Entry 7PUH (X-ray diffraction, 1.30 A resolution); this record covers chains A and B of the 3 polymer chains in the assembly.

Chain A (and B):
Molecule: Two-domain laccase
Organism: Streptomyces griseoflavus
Notes: EC 1.10.3.2; chain B of this document is another copy of the same molecule, construct and numbering; everything in this record applies to it too
UniProtKB: A0A0M4FJ81 (A0A0M4FJ81_9ACTN); residue numbers follow UniProt; this construct covers 40-317
Amino-acid sequence (278 residues; numbered 40 to 317; the number before each row is that of its first residue):
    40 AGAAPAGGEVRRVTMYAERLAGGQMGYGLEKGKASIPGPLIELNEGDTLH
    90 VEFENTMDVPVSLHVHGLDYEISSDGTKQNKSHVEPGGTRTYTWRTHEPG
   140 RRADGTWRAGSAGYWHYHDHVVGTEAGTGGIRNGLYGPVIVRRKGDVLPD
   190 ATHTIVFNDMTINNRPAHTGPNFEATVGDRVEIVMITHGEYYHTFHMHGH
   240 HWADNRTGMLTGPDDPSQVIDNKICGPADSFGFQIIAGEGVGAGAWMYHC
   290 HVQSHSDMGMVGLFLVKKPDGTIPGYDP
Differences from the reference sequence: engineered mutation Ala-165 (His in A0A0M4FJ81), His-240 (Arg in A0A0M4FJ81)
Ion coordination: Cu ion site 1: His-103 (together with oxygen molecule) (shared with His-235(B) of chain B); Cu ion site 2: His-105, His-157 (together with oxygen molecule) (shared with His-290(B) of chain B); Cu ion site 3: His-159 (together with oxygen molecule) (shared with His-237(B), His-288(B) of chain B); Cu ion site 4: His-232, Cys-289, His-294; Cu ion site 5: His-235 (together with oxygen molecule) (shared with 1 residue of chain C); Cu ion site 6: His-237, His-288 (together with oxygen molecule) (shared with 1 residue of chain C); Cu ion site 7: His-290 (together with oxygen molecule) (shared with 2 residues of chain C)
Small-molecule neighbours:
  - oxygen molecule (OXY), molecule 1: His-103, His-105, His-157, His-159
  - oxygen molecule (OXY), molecule 2: His-235, His-237, His-288, His-290
Reported in the primary citation:
  - Cu ion coordination: His-232, His-294
  - contacts within the chain: Asp-198/Glu-229 (backbone contact), Asp-198/His-232 (hydrogen bond), Met-199/Tyr-230, Met-199/His-294, Val-291/His-294
  - binding site for Cu ion: Tyr-231, Val-291 (proposed by the authors, not directly observed)
  - mutagenesis - H165A/R240H: increased catalytic activity
  - mutagenesis - H165A/M199G: unchanged catalytic activity on 2.6-DMP

Chain A / chain B interface:
Residue-residue contacts (82):
  His-103(A) / His-235(B)
  His-103(A) / His-237(B)
  His-105(A) / His-235(B)
  His-105(A) / Asp-260(B)  salt bridge
  His-105(A) / Asn-261(B)
  His-105(A) / His-290(B)
  Gly-106(A) / His-240(B)
  Gly-106(A) / Asp-260(B)  hydrogen bond (backbone-side chain)
  Asp-108(A) / Gly-279(B)
  Tyr-109(A) / His-237(B)
  Tyr-109(A) / Gly-238(B)  hydrogen bond (side chain-backbone)
  Tyr-109(A) / Val-280(B)
  Tyr-109(A) / Trp-285(B)
  Glu-110(A) / Val-280(B)
  Glu-110(A) / Trp-285(B)
  Ile-111(A) / Ala-282(B)
  Ile-111(A) / Gly-283(B)
  Ile-111(A) / Ala-284(B)
  Ile-111(A) / Trp-285(B)  hydrophobic
  Ile-111(A) / Pro-313(B)
  Asp-114(A) / His-237(B)  salt bridge
  Thr-116(A) / His-237(B)
  Thr-116(A) / Met-286(B)
  Gln-118(A) / Ala-284(B)  hydrogen bond (side chain-backbone)
  Gln-118(A) / Met-286(B)  hydrogen bond
  Gln-118(A) / Leu-302(B)
  Gln-118(A) / Gly-314(B)
  Asn-119(A) / Ala-284(B)  hydrogen bond (side chain-backbone)
  Arg-134(A) / Gly-279(B)  hydrogen bond (side chain-backbone)
  Arg-141(A) / Ile-275(B)
  Arg-141(A) / Glu-278(B)  salt bridge
  Asp-143(A) / Arg-219(B)  salt bridge
  Thr-145(A) / Val-186(B)
  Thr-145(A) / Arg-219(B)  hydrogen bond
  Trp-146(A) / Leu-249(B)
  Trp-146(A) / Gly-251(B)
  Trp-146(A) / Pro-252(B)  hydrophobic
  Arg-147(A) / Glu-278(B)  salt bridge
  Ala-148(A) / Leu-249(B)  hydrophobic
  Ala-148(A) / Val-258(B)  hydrophobic
  Trp-154(A) / Val-258(B)
  Trp-154(A) / Ile-259(B)  hydrophobic
  Trp-154(A) / Asp-260(B)
  His-157(A) / His-290(B)  hydrogen bond
  His-159(A) / His-237(B)  hydrogen bond
  His-159(A) / Met-286(B)
  His-159(A) / His-288(B)
  Thr-163(A) / Asp-296(B)  hydrogen bond
  Ala-165(A) / Gln-292(B)  hydrogen bond (backbone-side chain)
  Ala-165(A) / Ser-295(B)
  Ala-165(A) / Asp-296(B)
  Thr-167(A) / Gln-292(B)  hydrogen bond
  Thr-167(A) / Asp-296(B)  hydrogen bond
  Ile-170(A) / Gln-292(B)
  Gly-228(A) / Val-291(B)
  Gly-228(A) / Gln-292(B)  hydrogen bond (backbone-backbone)
  Glu-229(A) / Tyr-231(B)  hydrogen bond (backbone-side chain)
  Glu-229(A) / Val-291(B)
  Glu-229(A) / Gln-292(B)  hydrogen bond (side chain-backbone)
  Glu-229(A) / Ser-293(B)  hydrogen bond
  Tyr-230(A) / Tyr-231(B)  hydrogen bond (backbone-side chain)
  Tyr-231(A) / Tyr-231(B)  hydrogen bond (backbone-side chain)
  Asn-244(A) / Pro-255(B)
  Arg-245(A) / Pro-255(B)  hydrogen bond (backbone-backbone)
  Thr-250(A) / Pro-255(B)
  Asp-254(A) / Pro-255(B)
  Lys-262(A) / Gln-257(B)
  Cys-264(A) / Ile-263(B)
  Gly-265(A) / Thr-233(B)
  Gly-265(A) / Ile-263(B)
  Pro-266(A) / Tyr-231(B)
  Pro-266(A) / Thr-233(B)  hydrogen bond (backbone-side chain)
  Pro-266(A) / Asn-261(B)  hydrogen bond (backbone-side chain)
  Pro-266(A) / His-290(B)
  Pro-266(A) / Val-291(B)  hydrophobic
  Ala-267(A) / Asn-261(B)  hydrogen bond (backbone-side chain)
  Ala-267(A) / His-290(B)
  Asp-268(A) / Asn-261(B)  hydrogen bond
  Asp-268(A) / Lys-262(B)
  Asp-268(A) / Ile-263(B)
  Ser-269(A) / Gln-257(B)  hydrogen bond (backbone-side chain)
  Phe-270(A) / Gln-257(B)
Interface residues without a listed pair, chain A (47 interface residues in all): His-136, Arg-140, Gly-149, Gly-166, Ser-256, Ile-263
Interface residues without a listed pair, chain B (40 interface residues in all): Ser-256, His-294

Summary:
The interface between chain A and chain B involves 47 residues on one side and 40 on the other, with 25
hydrogen bonds and 5 salt bridges. Among the polar pairs are His-105(A)/Asp-260(B), Asp-114(A)/His-237(B) and
Arg-141(A)/Glu-278(B). From the paper: a binding site for Cu ion at Tyr-231(A) and Val-291(A); H165A/R240H of
chain A increase catalytic activity.
Both chains are Two-domain laccase (Streptomyces griseoflavus). Entry 7PUH (Crystal Structure of Two-Domain
Laccase mutant H165A/R240H from Streptomyces griseoflavus) was determined by X-ray diffraction together with
7PEN, 7PES, 7PFR, 7PTM and 7PU0 from the same study.
